9LID - chain A; structure by X-ray diffraction, 2.06 A resolution.

[Chain A]
Protein: Membrane-associated tyrosine- and threonine-specific cdc2-inhibitory kinase
Source organism: Homo sapiens
Notes: EC 2.7.11.1
UniProt: Q99640 (PMYT1_HUMAN); numbering as in UniProt (aligned over 75-362)
Sequence (288 residues; numbered 75 to 362; the number before each row is that of its first residue):
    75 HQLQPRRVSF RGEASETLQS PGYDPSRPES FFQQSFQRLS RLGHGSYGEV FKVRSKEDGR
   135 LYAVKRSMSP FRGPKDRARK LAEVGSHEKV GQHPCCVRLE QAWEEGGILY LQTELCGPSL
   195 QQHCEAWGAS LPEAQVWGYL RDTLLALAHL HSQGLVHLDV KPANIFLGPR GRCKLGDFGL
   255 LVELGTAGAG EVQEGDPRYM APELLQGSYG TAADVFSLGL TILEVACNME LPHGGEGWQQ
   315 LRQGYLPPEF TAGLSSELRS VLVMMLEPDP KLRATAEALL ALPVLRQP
Disordered / not traced: 75-76, 86-93, 260-264, 362
Residues lining bound ligands: A1EJX (4-[7-azanyl-8-(7-fluoranyl-1H-indazol-4-yl)-6-oxidanylidene-5H-1,5-naphthyridin-3-yl]-N,N-dimethyl-benzamide): Leu116, Gly117, His118, Tyr121, Val124, Ala137, Lys139, Glu157, His161, Val171, Leu185, Thr187, Glu188, Leu189, Cys190, Gly191, Gln195, Gln196, Phe240, Gly250, Asp251
UniProt features mapped onto this chain:
  - active site: Asp233 (Proton acceptor)
  - binding site (ATP): Leu116 to Val124, Lys139
  - binding site (Mg(2+)): Asn238, Asp251, Gly253
  - modified residue (Phosphoserine): Ser94, Ser120, Ser143, Ser160

[In short]
Ligands of chain A: compound A1EJX. Curated annotation (UniProt) lists active-site residue Asp233, 10
ATP-binding residues and 3 Mg2+-binding residues.
Chain A is Membrane-associated tyrosine- and threonine-specific cdc2-inhibitory kinase (Homo sapiens); the
structure, Crystal structure of human PKMYT1 protein kinase domain with Naphthyridinone Inhibitor compound 27,
was determined by X-ray diffraction together with 9LGL, 9LGN and 9LGV from the same study.
